PDB entry 7QF9 | X-ray diffraction, 1.95 A resolution | chain BBB

[Chain BBB]
Molecule: Retinal rod rhodopsin-sensitive cGMP 3', 5'-cyclic phosphodiesterase subunit delta
Source organism: Homo sapiens
UniProt: O43924 (PDE6D_HUMAN); residue numbers follow UniProt; this construct covers 2-150
Sequence (149 residues; row label = number of the first residue in the row):
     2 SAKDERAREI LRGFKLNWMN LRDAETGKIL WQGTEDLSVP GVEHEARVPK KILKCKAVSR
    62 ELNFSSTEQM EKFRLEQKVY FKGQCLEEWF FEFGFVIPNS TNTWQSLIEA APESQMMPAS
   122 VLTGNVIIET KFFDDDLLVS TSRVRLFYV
UniProt features mapped onto this chain:
  - region: Arg-144 to Val-150 (Required for association with membranes)
Small-molecule neighbours: O-methylcysteine / farnesyl: Leu-17, Met-20, Leu-22, Trp-32, Leu-38, Ser-39, Ala-47, Val-49, Ile-53, Leu-54, Cys-56, Val-59, Arg-61, Leu-63, Gln-78, Ile-109, Ala-111, Met-117, Ile-129, Thr-131, Phe-133, Val-145, Leu-147, Tyr-149

[In short]
Bound to chain BBB: O-methylcysteine / farnesyl.
Chain BBB is Retinal rod rhodopsin-sensitive cGMP 3', 5'-cyclic phosphodiesterase subunit delta (Homo
sapiens); the structure, Crystal structure of PDE6D bound to HRas peptide, was determined by X-ray diffraction
(same publication as 7Q9U, 7QJK, 7Q9Q, 7Q9R and 7Q9S).
